Entry 8KEG (electron microscopy, 3.66 A resolution); this record covers chains E and e of the 30 polymer chains in the assembly.

== Chain E ==
Molecule: Neck gp5
Source organism: unclassified Caudoviricetes
Amino-acid sequence (162 residues; each row starts with the number of its first residue):
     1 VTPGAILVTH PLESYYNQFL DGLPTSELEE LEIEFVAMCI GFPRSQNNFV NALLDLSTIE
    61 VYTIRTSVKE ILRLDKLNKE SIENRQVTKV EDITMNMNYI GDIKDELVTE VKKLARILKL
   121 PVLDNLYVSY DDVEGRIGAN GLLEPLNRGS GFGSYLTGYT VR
Unresolved in the structure: 1-8, 141-162

== Chain e ==
Molecule: neck fiber gp82N
Source organism: unclassified Caudoviricetes
Amino-acid sequence (241 residues; numbered 1 to 241; the number before each row is that of its first residue):
     1 MRRLKGTIRH LDDQPWINVS LFLTLINGTF NSANQYPIDT KHAKTDQNGE FVFNVVPNVG
    61 IDQSYYILTT PDNKKHSFTV PDGTSDIEFS VVREAGIIAT DPEYTNVLNY LEDYIDDAIA
   121 NIQASSVIAE IFTCGQTISA LKALRFDSST GKVFYASSSD ATHLNKCVGV SSQSGVLNDN
   181 IQVVTSGYLS DQSWNWTIGS PIFFDSGGTL THTPGSSYYQ VIGIPVTTNK VLISVEQPIK
   241 L
Unresolved in the structure: 126-241

== Interface between chain E and chain e ==
Contacting residue pairs - 7 pairs, chain E then chain e:
  Y15(E) - T40(e)
  Q18(E) - I26(e)
  E30(E) - S20(e)
  E30(E) - F22(e)
  E30(E) - H42(e)  salt bridge
  E30(E) - K44(e)  salt bridge
  L31(E) - F22(e)  hydrophobic
Other interface residues (no listed pair), chain E (7 interface residues in all): S14, F19, E29
Other interface residues (no listed pair), chain e (8 interface residues in all): I38, K75

== Summary ==
Chain E and chain e form an interface of 7 and 8 residues respectively, with 2 salt bridges. Among the polar
pairs are E30(E)-H42(e) and E30(E)-K44(e).
Here chain E is Neck gp5 and chain e is neck fiber gp82N, both from unclassified Caudoviricetes. Entry 8KEG
(Cyanophage A-1(L) neck/gp5-neck fiber) was determined by electron microscopy (same publication as 8KEA, 8KEC,
8KEE and 8KEF).
